Entry 8HPN (electron microscopy, 4.55 A resolution (low resolution: residue-level contacts below are approximate; hydrogen-bond / salt-bridge calls are withheld)); this record covers chains B and C of the 5 polymer chains in the assembly.

== Chain B ==
Name: ABC transporter, permease protein SugB
From: Mycolicibacterium smegmatis MC2 155
UniProt: A0R2C1 (A0R2C1_MYCS2); numbering as in UniProt (aligned over 1-278)
Chain sequence (278 residues; each row starts with the number of its first residue):
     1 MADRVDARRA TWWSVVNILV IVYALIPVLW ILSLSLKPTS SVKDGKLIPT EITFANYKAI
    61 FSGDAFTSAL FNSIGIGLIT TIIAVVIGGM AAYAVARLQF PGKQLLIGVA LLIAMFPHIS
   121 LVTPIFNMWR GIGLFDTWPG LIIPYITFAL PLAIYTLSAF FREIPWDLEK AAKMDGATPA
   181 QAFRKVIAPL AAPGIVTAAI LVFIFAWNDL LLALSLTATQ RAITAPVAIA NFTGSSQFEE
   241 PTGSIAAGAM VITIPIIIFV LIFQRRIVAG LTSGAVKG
Disordered / not traced: 1-5, 271-278

== Chain C ==
Name: ABC transporter, ATP-binding protein SugC
From: Mycolicibacterium smegmatis MC2 155
UniProt: A0R2C0 (A0R2C0_MYCS2); residue numbers follow UniProt; this construct covers 1-406
Chain sequence (406 residues; each row starts with the number of its first residue):
     1 MAEIVLDRVT KSYPDGAGGV RAAVKEFSMT IADGEFIILV GPSGCGKSTT LNMIAGLEEI
    61 TSGELRIGGE RVNEKAPKDR DIAMVFQSYA LYPHMTVRQN IAFPLTLAKV PKAEIAAKVE
   121 ETAKILDLSE LLDRKPGQLS GGQRQRVAMG RAIVRSPKAF LMDQPLSNLD AKLRVQMRAE
   181 ISRLQDRLGT TTVYVTHDQT EAMTLGDRVV VMLAGEVQQI GTPDELYSSP ANLFVAGFIG
   241 SPAMNFFPAT RTDVGVRLPF GEVTLTPHML DLLDKQARPE NIIVGIRPEH IEDSALLDGY
   301 ARIRALTFSV RADIVESLGA DKYVHFTTEG AGAESAQLAE LAADSGAGTN QFIARVSADS
   361 RVRTGEQIEL AIDTTKLSIF DAATGLNLTR DITPTDPTEA AGPDAG
Disordered / not traced: 1, 16-19, 327-351, 392-406
Construct notes: engineered mutation Q164 (Glu in A0R2C0)
Residues lining bound ligands: ATP (adenosine-5'-triphosphate): Y13, R21, A23, S43, G44, C45, G46, K47, S48, T49, Q87

== How chain B and chain C interact ==
Pairs across the interface (11; chain B residue first):
  K173(B) - L57(C)
  K173(B) - K78(C)
  M174(B) - M84(C)
  D175(B) - Y92(C)
  D175(B) - F103(C)
  D175(B) - L107(C)
  A177(B) - K78(C)
  A182(B) - L107(C)
  V186(B) - H94(C)
  P189(B) - H94(C)
  L190(B) - H94(C)
Interface residues without a listed pair, chain B (9 interface residues in all): G176
Interface residues without a listed pair, chain C (10 interface residues in all): P77, I82, P104

== Overview ==
9 residues of chain B face 10 of chain C across their interface. Chain C binds ATP.
Here chain B is ABC transporter, permease protein SugB and chain C is ABC transporter, ATP-binding protein
SugC, both from Mycolicibacterium smegmatis MC2 155. Entry 8HPN (LpqY-SugABC in state 3) was determined by
electron microscopy, deposited together with 8HPL, 8HPM, 8HPR and 8HPS.
